Entry 1YKM (X-ray diffraction, 2.22 A resolution); this record covers chains B and H of the 12 polymer chains in the assembly.

== Chain B (and H) ==
Name: Protocatechuate 3,4-dioxygenase beta chain
Source organism: Pseudomonas putida
Notes: EC 1.13.11.3; chain H of this document is another copy of the same molecule, construct and numbering; everything in this record applies to it too
UniProtKB: P00437 (PCXB_PSEPU); residues 301-538 here correspond to UniProt positions 1-238 (UniProt number = residue number - 300)
Chain sequence (238 residues; numbered 301 to 538; the number before each row is that of its first residue):
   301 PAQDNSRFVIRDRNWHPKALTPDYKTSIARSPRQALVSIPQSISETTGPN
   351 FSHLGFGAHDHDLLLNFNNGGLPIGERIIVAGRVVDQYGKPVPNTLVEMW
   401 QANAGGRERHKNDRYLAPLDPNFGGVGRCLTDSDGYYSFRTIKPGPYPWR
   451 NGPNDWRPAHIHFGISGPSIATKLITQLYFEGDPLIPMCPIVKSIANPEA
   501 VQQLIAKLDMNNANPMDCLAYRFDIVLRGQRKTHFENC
Modified positions: Cys429 (s,s-(2-hydroxyethyl)thiocysteine; CME)
Sequence notes: engineered mutation Glu408 (Tyr108 in P00437); modified residue (429)
Bound ions: Fe ion: Tyr447, His460, His462

== Interface between chain B and chain H ==
Contacting residue pairs (62):
  Leu372(B) with Leu416(H); Pro418(H)
  Pro373(B) with Pro418(H)
  Ile374(B) with Ile374(H), hydrophobic; Leu419(H); Asp420(H)
  Gly375(B) with Ala404(H); Gly405(H)
  Glu376(B) with Ala404(H), hydrogen bond (backbone-backbone); Gly445(H); Pro446(H)
  Arg377(B) with Tyr415(H)
  Ala404(B) with Gly375(H); Glu376(H)
  Gly405(B) with Gly375(H)
  Tyr415(B) with Arg377(H); Met516(H); Asp517(H), hydrogen bond (side chain-backbone)
  Leu416(B) with Leu372(H); Met516(H)
  Pro418(B) with Leu372(H); Pro373(H)
  Leu419(B) with Ile374(H)
  Asp420(B) with Ile374(H)
  Pro446(B) with Glu376(H)
  Pro448(B) with Met516(H), hydrophobic
  Arg450(B) with Met516(H)
  Pro453(B) with Pro515(H)
  Asn454(B) with Met510(H), hydrogen bond (side chain-backbone); Pro515(H)
  Trp456(B) with Met510(H); Asn514(H); Asp517(H); Cys518(H); Leu519(H), hydrophobic
  Glu481(B) with Pro484(H)
  Gly482(B) with Gly482(H)
  Pro484(B) with Glu481(H); Leu508(H), hydrophobic
  Leu485(B) with Leu508(H), hydrophobic; Leu519(H), hydrophobic
  Met488(B) with Leu508(H), hydrophobic; Met510(H), hydrophobic
  Leu508(B) with Pro484(H), hydrophobic; Leu485(H), hydrophobic; Met488(H), hydrophobic
  Met510(B) with Asn454(H), hydrogen bond (backbone-side chain); Trp456(H); Met488(H), hydrophobic
  Asn514(B) with Trp456(H)
  Pro515(B) with Pro453(H); Asn454(H)
  Met516(B) with Tyr415(H); Leu416(H); Pro448(H), hydrophobic; Trp449(H); Arg450(H)
  Asp517(B) with Tyr415(H), hydrogen bond (backbone-side chain); Trp456(H)
  Cys518(B) with Trp456(H)
  Leu519(B) with Trp456(H), hydrophobic; Leu485(H), hydrophobic
Other interface residues (no listed pair), chain B (36 interface residues in all): Gly445, Trp449, Ala513, Tyr521
Other interface residues (no listed pair), chain H (37 interface residues in all): Ala417, Ala513, Tyr521

== In short ==
36 residues of chain B and 37 residues of chain H are in contact, with 5 hydrogen bonds. Polar pairs include
Tyr415(B)-Asp517(H), Asn454(B)-Met510(H) and Glu376(B)-Ala404(H). Tyr447(B), His460(B) and His462(B) form the
Fe ion site.
Chain B and chain H are both Protocatechuate 3,4-dioxygenase beta chain (Pseudomonas putida); the structure,
Protocatechuate 3,4-Dioxygenase Y408E mutant, was determined by X-ray diffraction (same publication as 1YKK,
1YKL, 1YKN, 1YKO and 1YKP).
